Entry 9FF5 (X-ray diffraction, 3.50 A resolution); this record covers chains C and F of the 10 polymer chains in the assembly.

# Chain C
Name: HTH-type transcriptional regulator Hpr
Organism: Geobacillus kaustophilus
UniProt: Q5L293 (HPR_GEOKA); numbering as in UniProt (aligned over 1-201)
Amino-acid sequence (207 residues; row label = number of the first residue in the row):
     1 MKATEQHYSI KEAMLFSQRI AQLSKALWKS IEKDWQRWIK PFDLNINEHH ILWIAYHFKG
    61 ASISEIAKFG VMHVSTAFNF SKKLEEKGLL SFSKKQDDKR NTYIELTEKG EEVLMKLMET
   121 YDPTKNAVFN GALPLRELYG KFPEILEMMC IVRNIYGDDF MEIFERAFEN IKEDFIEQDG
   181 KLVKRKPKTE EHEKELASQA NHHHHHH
Not modelled in the structure: 1-6, 185-207
Differences from the reference sequence: expression tag (202-207)

# Chain F
Molecule: 23-nt DNA strand
Sequence (23 nucleotides; numbered 1 to 23; the number before each row is that of its first residue):
     1 AATATTATTA ACAAAATAAT ATT

# Interface between chain C and chain F
Contacting residue pairs - 15 pairs, chain C then chain F:
  Lys-29(C) / DT17(F)  salt bridge to the phosphate
  Ile-63(C) / DT8(F)  phosphate contact
  Ser-64(C) / DT8(F)  hydrogen bond to the phosphate
  Ser-75(C) / DA10(F)  base contact
  Phe-78(C) / DT9(F)  sugar contact
  Asn-79(C) / DA11(F)  base contact
  Lys-82(C) / DA10(F)  phosphate contact
  Lys-94(C) / DT9(F)  salt bridge to the phosphate
  Arg-100(C) / DT6(F)  hydrogen bond to the base
  Arg-100(C) / DA7(F)  phosphate contact
  Arg-100(C) / DT8(F)  sugar contact
  Asn-101(C) / DA7(F)  phosphate contact
  Asn-101(C) / DT8(F)  phosphate contact
  Thr-102(C) / DT8(F)  hydrogen bond to the phosphate
  Thr-102(C) / DT9(F)  hydrogen bond to the phosphate
Other interface residues (no listed pair), chain C (13 interface residues in all): Ser-62, Val-74
Other interface residues (no listed pair), chain F (8 interface residues in all): DA16

# In short
Chain C and chain F form an interface of 13 and 8 residues respectively, with 4 hydrogen bonds and 2 salt
bridges. Polar contacts include Arg-100(C)/DT6(F), Ser-64(C)/DT8(F) and Thr-102(C)/DT8(F).
Here chain C is HTH-type transcriptional regulator Hpr (Geobacillus kaustophilus) and chain F is a 23-nt DNA
strand. Entry 9FF5 (The structure of G.kaustophilus T-1 ScoC-23bp dsDNA complex) was determined by X-ray
diffraction.
